PDB entry 8RTD | electron microscopy, 4.33 A resolution (low resolution: residue-level contacts below are approximate; hydrogen-bond / salt-bridge calls are withheld) | chains O and P of the 34 polymer chains in the assembly

Chain O (and P):
Molecule: Type IV secretion system protein virB4
Source organism: Escherichia coli
Notes: chain P of this document is another copy of the same molecule, construct and numbering; everything in this record applies to it too
UniProt: A8R751 (A8R751_SALDU); residues 1-823 here = UniProt positions 1-823
Chain sequence (823 residues; row label = number of the first residue in the row):
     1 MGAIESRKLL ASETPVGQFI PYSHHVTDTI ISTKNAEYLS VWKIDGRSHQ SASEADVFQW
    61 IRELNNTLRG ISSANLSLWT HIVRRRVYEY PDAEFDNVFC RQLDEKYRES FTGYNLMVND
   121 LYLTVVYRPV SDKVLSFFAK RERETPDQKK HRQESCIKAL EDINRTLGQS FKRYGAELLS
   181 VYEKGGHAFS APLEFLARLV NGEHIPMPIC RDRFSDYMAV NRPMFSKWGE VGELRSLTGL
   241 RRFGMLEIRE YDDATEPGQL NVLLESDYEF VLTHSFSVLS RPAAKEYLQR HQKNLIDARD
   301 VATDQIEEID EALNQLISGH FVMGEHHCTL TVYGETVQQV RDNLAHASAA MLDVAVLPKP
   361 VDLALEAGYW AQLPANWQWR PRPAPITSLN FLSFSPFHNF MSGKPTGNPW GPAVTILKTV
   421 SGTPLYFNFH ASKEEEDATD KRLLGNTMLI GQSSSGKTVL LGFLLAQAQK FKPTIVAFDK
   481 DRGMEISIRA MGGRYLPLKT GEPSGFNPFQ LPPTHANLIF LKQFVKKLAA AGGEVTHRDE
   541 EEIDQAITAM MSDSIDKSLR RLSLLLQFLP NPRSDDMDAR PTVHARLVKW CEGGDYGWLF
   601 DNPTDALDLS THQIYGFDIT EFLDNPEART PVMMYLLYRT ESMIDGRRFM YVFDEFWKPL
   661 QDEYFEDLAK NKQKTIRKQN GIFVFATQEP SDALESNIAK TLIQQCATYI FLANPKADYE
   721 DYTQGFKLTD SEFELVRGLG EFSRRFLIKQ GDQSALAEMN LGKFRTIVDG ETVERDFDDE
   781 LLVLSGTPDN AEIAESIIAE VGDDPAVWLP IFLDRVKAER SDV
Not modelled in the structure: 434-441, 569-582, 822-823 (chain P: 1-14, 131-146, 435-441, 533-536, 551-556, 569-582, 822-823)

Chain O / chain P interface:
Contacting residue pairs (6; chain O residue first):
  His-24(O) / Ala-302(P)
  Thr-33(O) / Asp-300(P)
  Lys-34(O) / Arg-299(P)
  Ala-36(O) / Arg-299(P)
  His-187(O) / Ala-355(P)
  Arg-211(O) / Tyr-251(P)
Interface residues without a listed pair, chain O (10 interface residues in all): Ser-6, Ser-32, Pro-208, Leu-237
Interface residues without a listed pair, chain P (9 interface residues in all): Asp-252, Arg-341, Leu-363, Glu-366

Summary:
10 residues of chain O face 9 of chain P across their interface.
Both chains are Type IV secretion system protein virB4 (Escherichia coli). Entry 8RTD (Stalk-Arches-IMC
structure from the fully-assembled R388 type IV secretion system) was determined by electron microscopy (same
publication as 8RT4, 8RT5, 8RT6, 8RT7, 8RT8, 8RT9, 8RTA and 8RTB).
